Entry 6LIO (X-ray diffraction, 1.76 A resolution); this record covers chains A and B.

Chain A (and B):
Protein: [Pyruvate dehydrogenase (acetyl-transferring)] kinase isozyme 2, mitochondrial
Organism: Homo sapiens
Notes: EC 2.7.11.2; chain B of this document is another copy of the same molecule, construct and numbering; everything in this record applies to it too
Reference sequence: Q15119 (PDK2_HUMAN); residues 6-386 here = UniProt positions 6-386
Amino-acid sequence (411 residues; row label = number of the first residue in the row; numbers below 1 keep their minus sign (Met-24 is residue -24)):
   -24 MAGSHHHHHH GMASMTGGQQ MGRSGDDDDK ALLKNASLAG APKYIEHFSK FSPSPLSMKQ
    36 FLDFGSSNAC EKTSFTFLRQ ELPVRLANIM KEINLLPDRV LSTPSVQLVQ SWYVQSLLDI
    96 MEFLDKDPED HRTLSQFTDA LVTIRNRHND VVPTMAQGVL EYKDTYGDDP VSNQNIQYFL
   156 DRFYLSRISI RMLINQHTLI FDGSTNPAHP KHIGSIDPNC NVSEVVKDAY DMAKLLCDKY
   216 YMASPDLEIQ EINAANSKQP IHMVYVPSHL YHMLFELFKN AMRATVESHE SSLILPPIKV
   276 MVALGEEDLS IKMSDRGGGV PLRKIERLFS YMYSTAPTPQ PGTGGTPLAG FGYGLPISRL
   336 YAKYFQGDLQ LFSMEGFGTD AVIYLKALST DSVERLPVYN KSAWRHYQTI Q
Not modelled in the structure: -24 to 13, 310-324, 383-386 (chain B: -24 to 3, 311-320, 385-386)
Differences from the reference sequence: expression tag (-24 to 5)
Ligand contacts: EH3 (4-[[[5-[5-chloranyl-2,4-bis(oxidanyl)phenyl]-4-[4-(1-methylsulfonylpiperidin-4-yl)oxyphenyl]-1,2-oxazol-3-yl]carbonylamino]methyl]cyclohexane-1-carboxylic acid): Glu251, Leu252, Asn255, Ala256, Arg258, Ala259, Asp290, Gly292, Gly293, Gly294, Val295, Pro296, Lys299, Arg302, Leu303, Ser305, Tyr308, Gly325, Gly327, Tyr328, Gly329, Leu330, Pro331, Leu346, Thr354, Ala356
Swiss-Prot annotation at these positions:
  - binding site (ATP): Glu251 to Arg258, Asp290, Ser309, Thr310, Gly325 to Leu330
  - modified residue: Tyr215 (Phosphotyrosine), Tyr216 (Phosphotyrosine), Lys376 (N6-succinyllysine)
  - natural variant: Gly342 (G342R: In a glioblastoma multiforme sample)

Interface between chain A and chain B:
Residue-residue contacts - 46 pairs, chain A then chain B:
  Ile227(A) with Gly351(B); Phe352(B), hydrophobic
  Ala229(A) with Gly351(B)
  Met276(A) with Met349(B), hydrophobic; Phe352(B), hydrophobic
  Ala278(A) with Glu350(B)
  Gly280(A) with Glu350(B)
  Glu281(A) with Glu350(B), hydrogen bond (backbone-side chain)
  Glu282(A) with Pro296(B); Arg298(B), salt bridge; Glu350(B), hydrogen bond (backbone-side chain)
  Asp283(A) with Pro296(B); Leu297(B), hydrogen bond (side chain-backbone); Glu350(B), hydrogen bond (backbone-side chain)
  Ser285(A) with Met349(B)
  Lys287(A) with Phe347(B); Met349(B); Asp355(B), salt bridge
  Pro296(A) with Glu282(B); Asp283(B)
  Leu297(A) with Asp283(B), hydrogen bond (backbone-side chain); Tyr359(B), hydrophobic
  Arg298(A) with Glu282(B), salt bridge
  Gln345(A) with Leu297(B)
  Phe347(A) with Gln345(B); Phe347(B), hydrophobic; Tyr359(B)
  Ser348(A) with Tyr359(B), hydrogen bond (backbone-side chain)
  Met349(A) with Met276(B); Ser285(B); Lys287(B)
  Glu350(A) with Ala278(B); Gly280(B); Glu281(B), hydrogen bond (side chain-backbone); Glu282(B), hydrogen bond (side chain-backbone); Asp283(B), hydrogen bond (side chain-backbone)
  Gly351(A) with Ile227(B); Ala229(B)
  Phe352(A) with Ile227(B), hydrophobic; Met276(B), hydrophobic
  Asp355(A) with Lys287(B), salt bridge; Phe347(B)
  Val357(A) with Met349(B), hydrophobic
  Tyr359(A) with Leu297(B), hydrophobic; Phe347(B); Ser348(B), hydrogen bond (side chain-backbone)
Interface residues without a listed pair, chain A (29 interface residues in all): Leu279, Ile286, Val295, Lys299, Asp343, Lys361
Interface residues without a listed pair, chain B (27 interface residues in all): Leu279, Ile286, Val295, Asp343, Leu346

Overview:
29 residues of chain A and 27 residues of chain B are in contact; the contacts include 10 hydrogen bonds and 4
salt bridges. Polar contacts include Glu282(A)-Arg298(B), Lys287(A)-Asp355(B) and Glu281(A)-Glu350(B). Ligands
of chain A: compound EH3.
Both chains are [Pyruvate dehydrogenase (acetyl-transferring)] kinase isozyme 2, mitochondrial (Homo sapiens).
Entry 6LIO (Crystal structure of human PDK2 complexed with GM67520) was determined by X-ray diffraction (same
publication as 6LIN).
